Entry 5TLM (X-ray diffraction, 2.50 A resolution); this record covers chains B and D of the 4 polymer chains in the assembly.

Chain B:
Name: Estrogen receptor
From: Homo sapiens
Notes: fragment: ligand-binding domain
Reference sequence: P03372 (ESR1_HUMAN), isoform P03372-3; residues 298-554 here correspond to UniProt positions 125-381 (UniProt number = residue number - 173)
Sequence (257 residues; each row starts with the number of its first residue):
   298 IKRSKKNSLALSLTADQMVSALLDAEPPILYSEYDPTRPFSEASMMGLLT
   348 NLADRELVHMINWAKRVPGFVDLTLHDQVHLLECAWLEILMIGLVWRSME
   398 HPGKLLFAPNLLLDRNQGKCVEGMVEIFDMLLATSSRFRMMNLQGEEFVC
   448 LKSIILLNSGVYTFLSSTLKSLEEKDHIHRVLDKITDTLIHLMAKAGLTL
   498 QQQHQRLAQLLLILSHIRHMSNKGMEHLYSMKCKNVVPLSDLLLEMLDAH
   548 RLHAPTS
Not modelled in the structure: 298-305, 334-336, 460-472, 549-554
Sequence notes: engineered mutation Ser-537 (Tyr364 in P03372)
Ligand contacts: 4,4',4''-(thiene-2,3,5-triyl)triphenol (7EM): Leu-346, Leu-349, Ala-350, Glu-353, Leu-387, Met-388, Leu-391, Arg-394, Phe-404, Gly-415, Val-418, Gly-420, Met-421, Val-422, Ile-424, Phe-425, Leu-428, Leu-525

Chain D:
Name: Nuclear receptor coactivator 2
Notes: fragment: Nuclear receptor-interacting peptide
Sequence (13 residues; row label = number of the first residue in the row):
   686 KHKILHRLLQDSS
Not modelled in the structure: 686-687, 696-698

Chain B / chain D interface:
Residue-residue contacts (17; chain B residue first):
  Ile-358(B) / Leu-690(D)  hydrophobic
  Ile-358(B) / Leu-693(D)
  Ile-358(B) / Leu-694(D)  hydrophobic
  Lys-362(B) / Leu-693(D)  hydrogen bond (side chain-backbone)
  Lys-362(B) / Leu-694(D)
  Leu-372(B) / Leu-694(D)  hydrophobic
  Gln-375(B) / Leu-694(D)
  Val-376(B) / Leu-690(D)
  Val-376(B) / His-691(D)
  Val-376(B) / Leu-694(D)  hydrophobic
  Leu-379(B) / Leu-694(D)  hydrophobic
  Glu-380(B) / Leu-690(D)
  Asp-538(B) / Ile-689(D)
  Leu-539(B) / Ile-689(D)
  Leu-539(B) / Leu-693(D)  hydrophobic
  Glu-542(B) / Lys-688(D)
  Glu-542(B) / Ile-689(D)  hydrogen bond (side chain-backbone)
Other interface residues (no listed pair), chain B (12 interface residues in all): Phe-367, Met-543
Other interface residues (no listed pair), chain D (7 interface residues in all): Gln-695

Overview:
Chain B and chain D form an interface of 12 and 7 residues respectively; the contacts include 2 hydrogen
bonds. Polar contacts include Lys-362(B)/Leu-693(D) and Glu-542(B)/Ile-689(D). Ligands of chain B:
4,4',4''-(thiene-2,3,5-triyl)triphenol.
Here chain B is Estrogen receptor (Homo sapiens) and chain D is Nuclear receptor coactivator 2. Entry 5TLM
(Crystal Structure of the ER-alpha Ligand-binding Domain (Y537S) in Complex with
4,4',4''-(thiophene-2,3,5-triyl)triphenol) was determined by X-ray diffraction, deposited together with 5KR9,
5KRA, 5KRC, 5KRF, 5KRH, 5KRI and 43 further entries.
